Entry 2Q9M (X-ray diffraction, 2.05 A resolution); this record covers chain A.

[Chain A]
Name: Beta-lactamase
Source organism: Enterobacter cloacae
Notes: EC 3.5.2.6
Reference sequence: P05364 (AMPC_ENTCL); residues 2-360 here correspond to UniProt positions 22-380 (UniProt number = residue number + 20)
Sequence (359 residues; each row starts with the number of its first residue):
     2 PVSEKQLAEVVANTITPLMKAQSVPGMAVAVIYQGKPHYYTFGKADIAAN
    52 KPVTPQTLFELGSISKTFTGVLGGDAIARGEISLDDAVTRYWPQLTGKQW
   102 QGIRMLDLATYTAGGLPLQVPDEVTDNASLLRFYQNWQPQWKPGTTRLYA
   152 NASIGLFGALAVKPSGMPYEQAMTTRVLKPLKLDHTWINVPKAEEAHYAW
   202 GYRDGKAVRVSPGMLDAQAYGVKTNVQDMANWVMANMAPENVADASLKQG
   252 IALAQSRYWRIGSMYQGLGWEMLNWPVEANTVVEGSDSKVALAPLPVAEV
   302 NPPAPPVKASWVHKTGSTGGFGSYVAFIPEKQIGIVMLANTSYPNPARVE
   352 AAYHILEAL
UniProt features mapped onto this chain:
  - active site: Ser64 (Acyl-ester intermediate), Tyr150 (Proton acceptor)
  - binding site (substrate): Lys315 to Gly317
Small-molecule neighbours: LK7 ((1r,4s,7as)-1-(1-formylprop-1-en-1-yl)-4-methoxy-2,4,5,6,7,7a-hexahydro-1H-isoindole-3-carboxylic acid): Gly63, Ser64, Lys67, Leu119, Gln120, Tyr150, Asn152, Ser289, Leu293, Thr316, Gly317, Ser318, Asn346

[In short]
Bound to chain A: compound LK7. From UniProt: active-site residues Ser64 and Tyr150 and 3 substrate-binding
residues.
Chain A is Beta-lactamase (Enterobacter cloacae); the structure, 4-Substituted Trinems as Broad
Spectrum-Lactamase Inhibitors: Structure-based Design, Synthesis and Biological Activity, was determined by
X-ray diffraction together with 2Q9N from the same study.
